9FXE - chains A and C of the 3 polymer chains in the assembly; structure by X-ray diffraction, 2.12 A resolution.

== Chain A (and C) ==
Molecule: Purine nucleoside phosphorylase DeoD-type
From: Escherichia coli K-12
Notes: EC 2.4.2.1; chain C of this document is another copy of the same molecule, construct and numbering; everything in this record applies to it too
UniProt: P0ABP8 (DEOD_ECOLI); residues 0-238 here correspond to UniProt positions 1-239 (UniProt number = residue number + 1)
Amino-acid sequence (239 residues; each row starts with the number of its first residue; numbering starts at 0):
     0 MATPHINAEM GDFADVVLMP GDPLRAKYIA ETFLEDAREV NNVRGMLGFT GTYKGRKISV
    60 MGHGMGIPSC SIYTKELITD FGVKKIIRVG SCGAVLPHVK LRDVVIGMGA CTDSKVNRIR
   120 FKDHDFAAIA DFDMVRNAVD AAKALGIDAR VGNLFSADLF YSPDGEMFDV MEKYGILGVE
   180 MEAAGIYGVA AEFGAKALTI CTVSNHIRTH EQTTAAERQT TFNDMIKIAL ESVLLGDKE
Disordered / not traced: 0, 238
Differences from the reference sequence: engineered mutation N204 (Asp205 in P0ABP8)
Small-molecule neighbours: N,2,3-etheno-2-aminopurine (A1IEC): S90, C91, G92, F159, V178, E179, M180, S203, N204, I206, R217
Curated features (UniProtKB/Swiss-Prot):
  - binding site (a purine D-ribonucleoside): H4, E179 to E181
  - binding site (phosphate): G20, R24, R43, R87 to S90
  - site: R217 (Important for catalytic activity)
  - modified residue: K26 (N6-acetyllysine)
From the paper describing this entry:
  - binding site for phosphate ion: R24, R43, R87
  - mutagenesis - D204N (K_m_ = 12 uM): unchanged catalytic activity on N,2,3-etheno-2-aminopurine
  - catalytic residues: R217 (citing earlier work)

== How chain A and chain C interact ==
Residue-residue contacts (56; chain A residue first):
  P3(A) - Y160(C)
  H4(A) - M64(C)  hydrogen bond
  H4(A) - F159(C)
  G20(A) - R43(C)
  D21(A) - R43(C)
  P22(A) - R43(C)
  L23(A) - N41(C)
  L23(A) - R43(C)
  L23(A) - G44(C)
  N41(A) - L23(C)
  R43(A) - G20(C)
  R43(A) - D21(C)
  R43(A) - P22(C)
  R43(A) - M64(C)
  G44(A) - L23(C)
  M64(A) - H4(C)
  M64(A) - R43(C)
  M64(A) - S68(C)
  M64(A) - I71(C)  hydrophobic
  M64(A) - Y72(C)
  G65(A) - P67(C)
  P67(A) - G65(C)
  P67(A) - P67(C)
  P67(A) - D157(C)
  P67(A) - M180(C)  hydrophobic
  S68(A) - M64(C)
  S70(A) - L158(C)
  I71(A) - M64(C)  hydrophobic
  I71(A) - F159(C)  hydrophobic
  I71(A) - M180(C)  hydrophobic
  Y72(A) - M64(C)
  K74(A) - Y160(C)
  E75(A) - Y160(C)  hydrogen bond
  D112(A) - K114(C)
  D112(A) - I118(C)
  K114(A) - D112(C)
  K114(A) - K114(C)
  V115(A) - D157(C)
  R117(A) - K114(C)
  I118(A) - D112(C)
  R119(A) - L158(C)
  D157(A) - P67(C)
  D157(A) - V115(C)
  L158(A) - V115(C)  hydrophobic
  L158(A) - R119(C)
  F159(A) - H4(C)
  F159(A) - I71(C)  hydrophobic
  Y160(A) - P3(C)
  Y160(A) - K74(C)
  Y160(A) - E75(C)  hydrogen bond
  P162(A) - E191(C)
  M180(A) - P67(C)  hydrophobic
  M180(A) - I71(C)  hydrophobic
  E191(A) - P162(C)
  R217(A) - P3(C)
  R217(A) - R43(C)
Interface residues without a listed pair, chain A (37 interface residues in all): R24, I66, S90, S113, A214
Interface residues without a listed pair, chain C (33 interface residues in all): V42, S70, S113, R117

== Summary ==
Chain A and chain C form an interface of 37 and 33 residues respectively, with 3 hydrogen bonds. Polar pairs
include H4(A)-M64(C) and E75(A)-Y160(C). Chain A binds N,2,3-etheno-2-aminopurine. The paper reports the
catalytic residue R217(A); D204N of chain A leaves catalytic activity on N,2,3-etheno-2-aminopurine unchanged.
Chain A and chain C are both Purine nucleoside phosphorylase DeoD-type (Escherichia coli K-12); the structure,
D204N mutant of Purine Nucleoside Phosphorylase from E.coli in complex with N2,3-etheno-2-aminopurine, was
determined by X-ray diffraction together with 9FPE from the same study.
